Entry 4TXR (X-ray diffraction, 1.00 A resolution); this record covers chains B and A of the 3 polymer chains in the assembly.

Chain B:
Protein: Charged multivesicular body protein 1b
From: Homo sapiens
UniProtKB: Q7LBR1 (CHM1B_HUMAN); residues 176-199 here = UniProt positions 176-199
Chain sequence (25 residues; row label = number of the first residue in the row):
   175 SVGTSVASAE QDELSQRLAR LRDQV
Disordered / not traced: 175-184
Construct notes: expression tag (175)
UniProt features mapped onto this chain:
  - region: Val180 to Val199 (Interaction with VTA1), Val180 to Arg196 (Interaction with VPS4A, MITD1 and STAMBP), Ala183 to Val199 (Interaction with VPS4B)
  - motif: Asp186 to Arg196 (MIT-interacting motif)
  - mutagenesis: Thr178 (T178R: Abolishes interaction with SPAST and no effect on interaction with VPS4A; when associated with R-181 and R-184), Ala181 (A181R: Abolishes interaction with SPAScT and no effect on interaction with VPS4A; when associated with R-178 and R-184), Glu184 (E184A: Decreases interaction with SPAST; E184R: Abolishes interaction with SPAST and no effect on interaction with VPS4A; when associated with R-178 and R-181), Leu188 (L188A: Abolishes interaction with SPAST and VPS4A; when associated with A-192), Leu192 (L192A: Abolishes interaction with SPAST and VPS4A; when associated with A-188; L192A: Abolishes interaction with VPS4B), Leu195 (L195A: Abolishes interaction with VPS4B)
What the authors report for this chain:
  - mutagenesis - R196A: unchanged binding to Vacuolar protein sorting-associated protein VTA1 homolog (chain A)

Chain A:
Protein: Vacuolar protein sorting-associated protein VTA1 homolog
From: Homo sapiens
UniProtKB: Q9NP79 (VTA1_HUMAN); residue numbers follow UniProt; this construct covers 1-162
Chain sequence (163 residues; each row starts with the number of its first residue; numbering starts at 0):
     0 SMAALAPLPP LPAQFKSIQH HLRTAQEHDK RDPVVAYYCR LYAMQTGMKI DSKTPECRKF
    60 LSKLMDQLEA LKKQLGDNEA ITQEIVGCAH LENYALKMFL YADNEDRAGR FHKNMIKSFY
   120 TASLLIDVIT VFGELTDENV KHRKYARWKA TYIHNCLKNG ETP
Disordered / not traced: 0-3
Construct notes: expression tag (0)
UniProt features mapped onto this chain:
  - modified residue: Ala2 (N-acetylalanine)
What the authors report for this chain:
  - conformationally variable residues (side-chain flip): Glu26, Lys116, Trp147
  - mutagenesis - Q44A: unchanged binding to Charged multivesicular body protein 1b (chain B)

How chain B and chain A interact:
Pairs across the interface - 26 pairs, chain B then chain A:
  Asp186(B) - Arg57(A)  salt bridge
  Leu188(B) - Met43(A)  hydrophobic
  Leu188(B) - Met47(A)  hydrophobic
  Leu188(B) - Arg57(A)
  Leu188(B) - Leu60(A)  hydrophobic
  Leu188(B) - Ser61(A)
  Ser189(B) - Met47(A)
  Arg191(B) - Met64(A)
  Arg191(B) - Asp65(A)  salt bridge
  Arg191(B) - Glu68(A)  salt bridge
  Leu192(B) - Leu40(A)  hydrophobic
  Leu192(B) - Gln44(A)
  Leu192(B) - Met64(A)  hydrophobic
  Arg194(B) - Glu68(A)  salt bridge
  Leu195(B) - Tyr36(A)
  Leu195(B) - Leu40(A)  hydrophobic
  Leu195(B) - Met64(A)  hydrophobic
  Leu195(B) - Leu67(A)  hydrophobic
  Leu195(B) - Lys71(A)  hydrogen bond (backbone-side chain)
  Arg196(B) - Leu40(A)
  Arg196(B) - Gln44(A)  hydrogen bond
  Arg196(B) - Glu83(A)  salt bridge
  Arg196(B) - Val130(A)  hydrogen bond (side chain-backbone)
  Gln198(B) - Thr81(A)
  Gln198(B) - Gln82(A)
  Gln198(B) - Glu83(A)  hydrogen bond (side chain-backbone)
Also at the interface, not in a pair above, chain B (11 interface residues in all): Glu187, Asp197
The authors on this interface:
  - residue pairs: Leu188(B)-Met47(A), Leu192(B)-Leu40(A), Leu195(B)-Tyr36(A), Gln44(A)-Arg196(B), Arg57(A)-Asp186(B), Asp65(A)-Arg191(B), Glu68(A)-Arg191(B), Lys71(A)-Leu195(B), Glu83(A)-Arg196(B), Glu83(A)-Gln198(B), Val130(A)-Arg196(B)
  - hot spots on chain B (mutagenesis) - L195D: abolished binding to Vacuolar protein sorting-associated protein VTA1 homolog (chain A)
  - hot spots on chain A (mutagenesis) - L40A, M64A: decreased binding to Charged multivesicular body protein 5

In short:
11 residues of chain B and 17 residues of chain A are in contact, with 4 hydrogen bonds and 5 salt bridges.
Polar pairs include Asp186(B)-Arg57(A), Arg191(B)-Asp65(A) and Arg191(B)-Glu68(A). The paper describes
contacts between Leu188(B) and Met47(A), Leu192(B) and Leu40(A) and Leu195(B) and Tyr36(A) among others. The
paper reports that L40A and M64A of chain A reduce binding to Charged multivesicular body protein 5;
conformational variability at Glu26(A), Lys116(A) and Trp147(A); 5 substitutions were tested in all.
Here chain B is Charged multivesicular body protein 1b and chain A is Vacuolar protein sorting-associated
protein VTA1 homolog, both from Homo sapiens. Entry 4TXR (Crystal structure of LIP5 N-terminal domain
complexed with CHMP1B MIM and CHMP5 MIM) was determined by X-ray diffraction, deposited together with 4TXP and
4TXQ.
